PDB entry 1C1X | X-ray diffraction, 1.40 A resolution | chain A

== Chain A ==
Molecule: L-phenylalanine dehydrogenase
From: Rhodococcus sp
UniProt: Q59771 (Q59771_RHOSO); residues 1-355 here correspond to UniProt positions 2-356 (UniProt number = residue number + 1)
Sequence (355 residues; row label = number of the first residue in the row):
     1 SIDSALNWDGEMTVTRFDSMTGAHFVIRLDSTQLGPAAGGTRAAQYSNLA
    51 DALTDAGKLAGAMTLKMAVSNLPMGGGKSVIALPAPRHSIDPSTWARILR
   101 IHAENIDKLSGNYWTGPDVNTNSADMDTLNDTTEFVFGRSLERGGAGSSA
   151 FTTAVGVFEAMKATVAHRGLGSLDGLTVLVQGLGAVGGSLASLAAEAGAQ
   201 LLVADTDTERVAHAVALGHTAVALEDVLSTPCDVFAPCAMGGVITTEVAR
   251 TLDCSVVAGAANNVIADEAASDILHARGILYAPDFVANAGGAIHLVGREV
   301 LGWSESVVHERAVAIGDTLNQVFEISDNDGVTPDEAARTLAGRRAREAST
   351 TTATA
Unresolved in the structure: 349-355
UniProt features mapped onto this chain:
  - active site: Lys78 (Proton donor/acceptor)
  - binding site (NAD(+)): Arg42, Asp118, Ser149, Thr153, Gly182 to Gly188, Asp205, Thr206, Arg210, Ala239, Met240, Ala260 to Asn262
  - binding site (L-phenylalanine): Lys66, Pro117, Asp118, Asn262
Metal / ion sites: K+ site 1: Trp8, Gly10 (shared with 1 residue of chain B); K+ site 2: Asp118, Thr121; Na+: Asn120, Asp125
Small-molecule neighbours:
  - alpha-hydroxy-beta-phenyl-propionic acid (HFA): Ala38, Gly39, Gly40, Met63, Lys66, Met67, Lys78, Trp114, Thr115, Gly116, Pro117, Phe137, Gly291, Ala292, Leu295, Val296
  - NAD (nicotinamide-adenine-dinucleotide): Lys66, Asp118, Val119, Ser149, Ala150, Thr153, Gln181, Gly182, Leu183, Gly184, Ala185, Val186, Gly187, Ala204, Asp205, Thr206, Asp207, Arg210, Leu224, Cys238, Ala239, Met240, Ala260, Ala261, Asn262, Asn288, Gly291

== Summary ==
Ligands of chain A: alpha-hydroxy-beta-phenyl-propionic acid and NAD. The K+ site 1 is built by Trp8 and
Gly10. Asp118 and Thr121 form the K+ site 2. UniProt lists active-site residue Lys78, 19 NAD+-binding residues
and 4 L-phenylalanine-binding residues.
Chain A is L-phenylalanine dehydrogenase (Rhodococcus sp); the structure, L-phenylalanine dehydrogenase
structure in ternary complex with nad+ and L-3-phenyllactate, was determined by X-ray diffraction together
with 1C1D from the same study.
